Entry 8ZJ4 (electron microscopy, 2.67 A resolution); this record covers chains D and A of the 3 polymer chains in the assembly.

# Chain D
Name: Enteropeptidase catalytic light chain
Organism: Homo sapiens
UniProt: P98073 (ENTK_HUMAN); numbering as in UniProt (aligned over 785-1019)
Amino-acid sequence (235 residues; each row starts with the number of its first residue):
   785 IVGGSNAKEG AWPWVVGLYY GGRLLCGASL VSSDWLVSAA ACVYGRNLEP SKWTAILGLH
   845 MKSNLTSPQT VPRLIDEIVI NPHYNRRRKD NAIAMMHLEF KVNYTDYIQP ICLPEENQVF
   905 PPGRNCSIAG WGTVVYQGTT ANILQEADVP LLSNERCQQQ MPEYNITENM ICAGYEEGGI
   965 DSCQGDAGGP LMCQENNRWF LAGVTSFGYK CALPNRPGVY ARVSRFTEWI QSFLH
Differences from the reference sequence: engineered mutation Ala825 (His in P98073), Ala876 (Asp in P98073), Ala971 (Ser in P98073)
Swiss-Prot annotation at these positions:
  - glycosylation (N-linked (GlcNAc...) asparagine): Asn848, Asn887, Asn909, Asn949
Disulfide bonds: Cys810-Cys826, Cys910-Cys977, Cys941-Cys956
Glycans and other covalent adducts: N-acetylglucosamine (NAG) linked to Asn848, Asn887, Asn949; glycan linked to Asn909

# Chain A
Name: Enteropeptidase non-catalytic heavy chain
Organism: Homo sapiens
UniProt: P98073 (ENTK_HUMAN); numbering as in UniProt (aligned over 182-784)
Amino-acid sequence (603 residues; numbered 182 to 784; the number before each row is that of its first residue):
   182 IECLPGSSPC TDALTCIKAD LFCDGEVNCP DGSDEDNKMC ATVCDGRFLL TGSSGSFQAT
   242 HYPKPSETSV VCQWIIRVNQ GLSIKLSFDD FNTYYTDILD IYEGVGSSKI LRASIWETNP
   302 GTIRIFSNQV TATFLIESDE SDYVGFNATY TAFNSSELNN YEKINCNFED GFCFWVQDLN
   362 DDNEWERIQG STFSPFTGPN FDHTFGNASG FYISTPTGPG GRQERVGLLS LPLDPTLEPA
   422 CLSFWYHMYG ENVHKLSINI SNDQNMEKTV FQKEGNYGDN WNYGQVTLNE TVKFKVAFNA
   482 FKNKILSDIA LDDISLTYGI CNGSLYPEPT LVPTPPPELP TDCGGPFELW EPNTTFSSTN
   542 FPNSYPNLAF CVWILNAQKG KNIQLHFQEF DLENINDVVE IRDGEEADSL LLAVYTGPGP
   602 VKDVFSTTNR MTVLLITADV LARGGFKANF TTGYHLGIPE PCKADHFQCK NGECVPLVNL
   662 CDGHLHCEDG SDEADCVRFF NGTTNNNGLV RFRIQSIWHT ACAENWTTQI SNDVCQLLGL
   722 GSGNSSKPIF PTDGGPFVKL NTAPDGHLIL TPSQQCLQDS LIRLQCNHKS CGKKLAAQDI
   782 TPK
Differences from the reference sequence: engineered mutation Ala619 (Asn in P98073)
Swiss-Prot annotation at these positions:
  - glycosylation (N-linked (GlcNAc...) asparagine): Asn328, Asn335, Asn388, Asn440, Asn470, Asn503, Asn534, Asn630, Asn682, Asn706, Asn725
Disulfide bonds: Cys184-Cys197, Cys191-Cys210, Cys204-Cys221, Cys225-Cys253, Cys347-Cys354, Cys422-Cys502, Cys650-Cys668, Cys662-Cys677, Cys716-Cys767
Glycans and other covalent adducts: N-acetylglucosamine (NAG) linked to Asn335, Asn388, Asn440, Asn470, Asn503, Asn534, Asn630, Asn682, Asn725

# Interface between chain D and chain A
Contacting residue pairs (47):
  Lys792(D) with Ala778(A); Asp780(A), salt bridge
  Gly794(D) with Ala777(A)
  Ala795(D) with Ala777(A); Gln779(A)
  Trp796(D) with Gln779(A), hydrogen bond
  Pro797(D) with Ala777(A)
  Trp798(D) with Gly773(A); Lys774(A)
  Tyr828(D) with Glu581(A), hydrogen bond; Arg583(A); Leu592(A), hydrophobic; Val595(A)
  Gly829(D) with Thr597(A)
  Asn831(D) with Val595(A)
  Leu832(D) with Val595(A); Tyr596(A), hydrophobic; Thr597(A)
  Ile864(D) with Leu592(A), hydrophobic
  Pro866(D) with Ser590(A); Leu591(A); Leu592(A), hydrogen bond (backbone-backbone)
  His867(D) with Asp589(A), salt bridge; Leu591(A)
  Tyr868(D) with Arg583(A), hydrogen bond (backbone-side chain)
  Asn869(D) with Arg583(A), hydrogen bond (backbone-side chain); Ser590(A)
  Arg870(D) with Val579(A); Glu581(A), salt bridge
  Arg871(D) with Leu615(A)
  Gln893(D) with Lys774(A); Leu776(A)
  Pro894(D) with Gly773(A)
  Cys896(D) with Cys772(A), hydrophobic
  Ser911(D) with Gln779(A)
  Glu930(D) with Gln779(A), hydrogen bond
  Asp932(D) with Thr782(A)
  Gln978(D) with Ile781(A)
  Asn981(D) with Lys774(A); Lys775(A), hydrogen bond (backbone-backbone)
  Arg982(D) with His769(A), hydrogen bond; Lys770(A); Cys772(A), hydrogen bond
  Trp983(D) with Gly773(A); Lys775(A); Gln779(A)
  His1019(D) with Asp676(A), salt bridge
Interface residues without a listed pair, chain D (31 interface residues in all): Arg830, Asn865, Ile895
Interface residues without a listed pair, chain A (28 interface residues in all): Ile576, Ile617, Ser771

# Summary
31 residues of chain D and 28 residues of chain A are in contact, with 9 hydrogen bonds and 4 salt bridges.
Polar pairs include Lys792(D)-Asp780(A), His867(D)-Asp589(A) and Arg870(D)-Glu581(A). N-acetylglucosamine is
covalently linked to Asn848(D), Asn887(D) and Asn949(D).
Chain D is Enteropeptidase catalytic light chain and chain A is Enteropeptidase non-catalytic heavy chain,
both from Homo sapiens; the structure, trypsinogen-EP-N619A, was determined by electron microscopy.
